8PN4 - chains A and B of the 3 polymer chains in the assembly; structure by X-ray diffraction, 2.60 A resolution.

Chain A:
Molecule: BarH-like 2 homeobox protein
Organism: Homo sapiens
UniProt: Q9NY43 (BARH2_HUMAN); residue numbers follow UniProt; this construct covers 232-293
Chain sequence (62 residues; numbered 232 to 293; the number before each row is that of its first residue):
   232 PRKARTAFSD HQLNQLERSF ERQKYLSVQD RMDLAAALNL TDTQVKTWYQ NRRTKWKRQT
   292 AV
Unresolved in the structure: 292-293
UniProt features mapped onto this chain:
  - DNA-binding region: Pro232 to Thr291 (Homeobox)
Reported in the primary citation:
  - binding site for the 12-nt DNA strand: Thr285
  - binding site for the 12-nt DNA strand: Asn282, Thr285
  - mutagenesis - T278I, T278V: unchanged binding to TAAAC

Chain B:
Molecule: 12-nt DNA strand
Sequence (12 nucleotides; each row starts with the number of its first residue):
     1 CGCTAACCGG TT

How chain A and chain B interact:
Residue-residue contacts (18):
  Arg233(A) - DA5(B)  base contact
  Arg233(A) - DA6(B)  hydrogen bond to the sugar
  Arg233(A) - DC7(B)  sugar contact
  Lys234(A) - DA6(B)  phosphate contact
  Lys234(A) - DC7(B)  hydrogen bond to the phosphate
  Ala235(A) - DA6(B)  phosphate contact
  Arg236(A) - DT4(B)  hydrogen bond to the base
  Arg236(A) - DA5(B)  hydrogen bond to the sugar
  Arg236(A) - DA6(B)  sugar contact
  Thr237(A) - DA5(B)  hydrogen bond to the phosphate
  Thr237(A) - DA6(B)  hydrogen bond to the phosphate
  Phe239(A) - DA5(B)  phosphate contact
  Thr278(A) - DA6(B)  base contact
  Trp279(A) - DA5(B)  phosphate contact
  Asn282(A) - DA5(B)  base contact
  Asn282(A) - DA6(B)  hydrogen bond to the base
  Lys286(A) - DT4(B)  salt bridge to the phosphate
  Arg289(A) - DT4(B)  base contact
Other interface residues (no listed pair), chain A (13 interface residues in all): Leu244, Gln275
Other interface residues (no listed pair), chain B (5 interface residues in all): DC3

In short:
13 residues of chain A and 5 residues of chain B are in contact, with 7 hydrogen bonds and 1 salt bridge.
Polar contacts include Arg236(A)-DT4(B), Asn282(A)-DA6(B) and Arg233(A)-DA6(B). From the paper: a binding site
for the 12-nt DNA strand at Thr285(A) and Asn282(A); T278I and T278V of chain A leave binding to TAAAC
unchanged.
Here chain A is BarH-like 2 homeobox protein (Homo sapiens) and chain B is a 12-nt DNA strand. Entry 8PN4
(transcription factor BARHL2 bound to DNA sequences) was determined by X-ray diffraction together with 7Z5I,
7Z5K, 8PM5, 8PM7, 8PMC, 8PMF and 4 further entries from the same study.
